8GAS - chains H and G of the 12 polymer chains in the assembly; structure by electron microscopy, 4.04 A resolution (low resolution: residue-level contacts below are approximate; hydrogen-bond / salt-bridge calls are withheld).

Chain H:
Molecule: vFP48.02 heavy chain
Organism: Mus musculus
Notes: fragment: Fab
Amino-acid sequence (122 residues; row label = number of the first residue in the row; a row labelled like 82A-82C holds insertion residues (82A, then the next letters in order)):
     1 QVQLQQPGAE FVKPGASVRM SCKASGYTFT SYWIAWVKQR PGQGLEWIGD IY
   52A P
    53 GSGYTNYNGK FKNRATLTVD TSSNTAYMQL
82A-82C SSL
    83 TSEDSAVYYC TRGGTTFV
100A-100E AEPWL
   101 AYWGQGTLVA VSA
Disordered / not traced: 113
Disulfide bonds: Cys22-Cys92

Chain G:
Molecule: Envelope glycoprotein gp120
Organism: Human immunodeficiency virus 1
Reference sequence: Q2N0S6 (Q2N0S6_9HIV1); the construct lacks a stretch of the UniProt sequence and is renumbered around it, so the offset changes along the chain: 31-141 = UniProt 30-140; 150-184 = UniProt 141-175; 190-309 = UniProt 189-308; 312-321 = UniProt 309-318; 2 more segments
Amino-acid sequence (481 residues; each row starts with the number of its first residue; note: 16 numbers in that range are skipped by the numbering (no residue carries them; nothing is unmodelled there); a row labelled like 184A-184M holds insertion residues (184A, then the next letters in order)):
    31 AENLWVTVYY GVPVWKDAET TLFCASDAKA YETEKHNVWA THACVPTDPN PQEIHLENVT
    91 EEFNMWKNNM VEQMHTDIIS LWDQSLKPCV KLTPLCVTLQ CTNVTNNITD D
   150 MRGELKNCSF NMTTELRDKK QKVYSLFYRL DVVQI
184A-184M NENQGNRSNNSNK
   190 EYRLINCNTS ACTQACPKVS FEPIPIHYCA PAGFAILKCK DKKFNGTGPC PSVSTVQCTH
   250 GIKPVVSTQL LLNGSLAEEE VMIRSENITN NAKNILVQFN TPVQINCTRP NNNTRKSIRI
   312 GPGQAFYATG
  321A D
   322 IIGDIRQAHC NVSKATWNET LGKVVKQLRK HFGNNTIIRF ANSSGGDLEV TTHSFNCGGE
   382 FFYCNTSGLF NSTWISN
   400 TSVQGSNSTG SNDSITLPCR IKQIINMWQR IGQCMYAPPI QGVIRCVSNI TGLILTRDGG
   460 STNSTTETFR PGGGDMRDNW RSELYKYKVV KIEPLGVAPT RCKRRVVGRR RRRR
Disordered / not traced: 31, 59-65, 184A-184M, 400-410, 507-513
Construct notes: conflict Cys201 (Ile200 in Q2N0S6), Asn332 (Thr330 in Q2N0S6), Cys433 (Ala430 in Q2N0S6), Cys501 (Ala498 in Q2N0S6); expression tag (509-513)
Disulfide bonds: Cys54-Cys74, Cys119-Cys205, Cys126-Cys196, Cys131-Cys157, Cys201-Cys433, Cys218-Cys247, Cys228-Cys239, Cys296-Cys331, Cys378-Cys445, Cys385-Cys418
Covalently attached groups: glycan linked to Asn88; N-acetylglucosamine (NAG) linked to Asn133, Asn156, Asn160, Asn197, Asn234, Asn262, Asn276, Asn295, Asn301, Asn332, Asn339, Asn355, Asn363, Asn386, Asn392, Asn448

Interface between chain H and chain G:
Residue-residue contacts (7):
  Thr30(H) - His85(G)
  Tyr52(H) - Glu87(G)
  Gly53(H) - Glu83(G)
  Gly53(H) - Ile84(G)
  Ser54(H) - Ile84(G)
  Thr73(H) - Glu83(G)
  Thr73(H) - Lys229(G)
Other interface residues (no listed pair), chain H (6 interface residues in all): Ser74
Other interface residues (no listed pair), chain G (7 interface residues in all): Gln82, Lys231

Overview:
The interface between chain H and chain G involves 6 residues on one side and 7 on the other.
N-acetylglucosamine is covalently linked to Asn133(G), Asn156(G), Asn160(G), Asn197(G), Asn234(G) and
Asn262(G) and 10 more.
Chain H is vFP48.02 heavy chain (Mus musculus) and chain G is Envelope glycoprotein gp120 (Human
immunodeficiency virus 1); the structure, vFP48.02 Fab in complex with BG505 DS-SOSIP Env trimer, was
determined by electron microscopy, deposited together with 8FR6, 8G85, 8G9X and 8G9Y.
